Entry 5XGQ (X-ray diffraction, 1.90 A resolution); this record covers chains B and A.

== Chain B (and A) ==
Protein: Methionine-tRNA ligase
Source organism: Mycobacterium tuberculosis (strain ATCC 25177 / H37Ra)
Notes: EC 6.1.1.10; chain A of this document is another copy of the same molecule, construct and numbering; everything in this record applies to it too
UniProtKB: A5U150 (A5U150_MYCTA); residue numbers follow UniProt; this construct covers 1-519
Chain sequence (535 residues; numbered -7 to 527; the number before each row is that of its first residue; numbers below 1 keep their minus sign (Met-7 is residue -7)):
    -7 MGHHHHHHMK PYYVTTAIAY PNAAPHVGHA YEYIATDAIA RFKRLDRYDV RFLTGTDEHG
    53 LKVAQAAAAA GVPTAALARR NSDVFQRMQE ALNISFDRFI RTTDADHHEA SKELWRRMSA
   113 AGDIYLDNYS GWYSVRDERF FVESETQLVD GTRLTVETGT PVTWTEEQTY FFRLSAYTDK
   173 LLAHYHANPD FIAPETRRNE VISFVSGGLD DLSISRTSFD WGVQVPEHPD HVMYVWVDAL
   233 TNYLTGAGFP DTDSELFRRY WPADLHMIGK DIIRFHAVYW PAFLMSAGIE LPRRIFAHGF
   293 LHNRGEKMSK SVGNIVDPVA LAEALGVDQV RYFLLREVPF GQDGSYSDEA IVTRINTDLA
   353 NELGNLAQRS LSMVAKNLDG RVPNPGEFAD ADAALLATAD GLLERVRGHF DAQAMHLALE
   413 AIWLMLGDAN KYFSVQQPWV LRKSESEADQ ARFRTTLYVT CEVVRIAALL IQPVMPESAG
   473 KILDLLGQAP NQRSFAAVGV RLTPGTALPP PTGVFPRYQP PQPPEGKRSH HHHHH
Unresolved in the structure: -7 to -5, 50-62, 298-306, 514-527 (chain A: -7 to -5, 50-62, 297-306, 514-527)
Differences from the reference sequence: initiating methionine (-7); expression tag (-6 to 0, 520-527)
From the paper describing this entry:
  - conformationally variable residues (loop rearrangement, order/disorder transition, side-chain flip): Ile10, Tyr12, His18, His21, Glu50 to Ala62, Arg90 to Glu101, Trp228
  - mutagenesis - H21A, K54A, E130A: abolished catalytic activity
  - mutagenesis - F292A, F292H: decreased catalytic activity
  - mutagenesis - F292Y: unchanged catalytic activity

== Chain B / chain A interface ==
Contacting residue pairs - 3 pairs, chain B then chain A:
  His-3(B) - Glu315(A)  salt bridge
  Arg39(B) - Arg71(A)
  Arg39(B) - Asp75(A)  salt bridge
Other interface residues (no listed pair), chain B (3 interface residues in all): Val492
Other interface residues (no listed pair), chain A (5 interface residues in all): Val64, Arg79

== Overview ==
3 residues of chain B and 5 residues of chain A are in contact; the contacts include 2 salt bridges. Polar
pairs include His-3(B)-Glu315(A) and Arg39(B)-Asp75(A). From the paper: H21A, K54A and E130A of chain B
abolish catalytic activity; conformational variability at Ile10(B), Tyr12(B) and His18(B) among others; 6
substitutions were tested in all.
Chain B and chain A are both Methionine-tRNA ligase (Mycobacterium tuberculosis (strain ATCC 25177 / H37Ra));
the structure, Crystal structure of apo form (free-state) Mycobacterium tuberculosis methionyl-tRNA
synthetase, was determined by X-ray diffraction, deposited together with 5XET.
